PDB entry 6ZLM | electron microscopy, 4.30 A resolution (low resolution: residue-level contacts below are approximate; hydrogen-bond / salt-bridge calls are withheld) | chains B and EA of the 72 polymer chains in the assembly

[Chain B (and EA)]
Name: Dihydrolipoyllysine-residue acetyltransferase component of pyruvate dehydrogenase complex, mitochondrial
Organism: Neurospora crassa (strain ATCC 24698 / 74-OR23-1A / CBS 708.71 / DSM 1257 / FGSC 987)
Notes: EC 2.3.1.12; chain EA of this document is another copy of the same molecule, construct and numbering; everything in this record applies to it too
Reference sequence: P20285 (ODP2_NEUCR); numbering as in UniProt (aligned over 1-458)
Amino-acid sequence (458 residues; row label = number of the first residue in the row):
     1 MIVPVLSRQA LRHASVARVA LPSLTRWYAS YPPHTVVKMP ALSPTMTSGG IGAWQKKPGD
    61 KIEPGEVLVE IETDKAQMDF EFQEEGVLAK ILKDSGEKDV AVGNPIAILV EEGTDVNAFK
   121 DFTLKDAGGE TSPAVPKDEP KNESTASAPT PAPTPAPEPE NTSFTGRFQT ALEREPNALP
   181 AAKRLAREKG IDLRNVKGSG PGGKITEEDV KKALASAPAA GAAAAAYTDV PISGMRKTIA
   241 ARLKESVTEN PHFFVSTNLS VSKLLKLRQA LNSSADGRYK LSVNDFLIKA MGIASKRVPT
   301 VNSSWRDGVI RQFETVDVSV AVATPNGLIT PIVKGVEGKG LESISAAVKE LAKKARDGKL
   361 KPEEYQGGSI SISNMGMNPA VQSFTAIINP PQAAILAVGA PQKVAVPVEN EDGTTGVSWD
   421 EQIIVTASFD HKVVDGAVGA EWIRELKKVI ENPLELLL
Unresolved in the structure: 1-226
Curated features (UniProtKB/Swiss-Prot):
  - active site: H431, D435
  - modified residue: K75 (N6-lipoyllysine)

[Interface between chain B and chain EA]
Residue-residue contacts (21; chain B residue first):
  L267(B) - L454(EA)
  L271(B) - L454(EA)
  S274(B) - E455(EA)
  R278(B) - R297(EA)
  Y279(B) - E455(EA)
  Y279(B) - L458(EA)
  R297(B) - R278(EA)
  G338(B) - G338(EA)
  G340(B) - L457(EA)
  L341(B) - L457(EA)
  E342(B) - L458(EA)
  L454(B) - L267(EA)
  L454(B) - L271(EA)
  E455(B) - S274(EA)
  L456(B) - L457(EA)
  L457(B) - G340(EA)
  L457(B) - L341(EA)
  L457(B) - L456(EA)
  L457(B) - L457(EA)
  L458(B) - Y279(EA)
  L458(B) - E342(EA)
Also at the interface, not in a pair above, chain B (18 interface residues in all): E337, K339, K448
Also at the interface, not in a pair above, chain EA (17 interface residues in all): K339, K448

[In short]
The interface between chain B and chain EA involves 18 residues on one side and 17 on the other. Curated
annotation (UniProt) lists active-site residues H431(B) and D435(B) on chain B.
Chain B and chain EA are both Dihydrolipoyllysine-residue acetyltransferase component of pyruvate
dehydrogenase complex, mitochondrial (Neurospora crassa (strain ATCC 24698 / 74-OR23-1A / CBS 708.71 / DSM
1257 / FGSC 987)); the structure, Dihydrolipoyllysine-residue acetyltransferase component of fungal pyruvate
dehydrogenase complex with protein X bound, was determined by electron microscopy, deposited together with
6ZLO.
